6XUP - chains B and Q of the 6 polymer chains in the assembly; structure by X-ray diffraction, 1.90 A resolution.

# Chain B
Molecule: Piwi protein
Source organism: Archaeoglobus fulgidus
Notes: fragment: Arhaeoglobus fulgidus Argonaute protein
UniProtKB: A0A101DYI0 (A0A101DYI0_ARCFL); residue numbers follow UniProt; this construct covers 1-427
Amino-acid sequence (441 residues; each row starts with the number of its first residue; numbers below 1 keep their minus sign (Met-13 is residue -13)):
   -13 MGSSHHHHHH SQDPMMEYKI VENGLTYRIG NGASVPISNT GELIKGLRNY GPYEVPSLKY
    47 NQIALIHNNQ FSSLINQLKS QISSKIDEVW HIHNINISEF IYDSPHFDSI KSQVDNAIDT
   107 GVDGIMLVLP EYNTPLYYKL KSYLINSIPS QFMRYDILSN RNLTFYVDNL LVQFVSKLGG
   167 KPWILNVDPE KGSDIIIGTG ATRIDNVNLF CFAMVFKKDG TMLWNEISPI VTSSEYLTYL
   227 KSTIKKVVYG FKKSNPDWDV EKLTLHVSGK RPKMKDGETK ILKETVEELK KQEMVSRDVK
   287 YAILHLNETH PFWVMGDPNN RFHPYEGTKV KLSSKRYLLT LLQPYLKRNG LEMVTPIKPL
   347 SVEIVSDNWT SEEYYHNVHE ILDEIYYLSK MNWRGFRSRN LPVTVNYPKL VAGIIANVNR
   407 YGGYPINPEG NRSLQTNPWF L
Not modelled in the structure: -13 to 9, 302-309, 330-338
Construct notes: initiating methionine (-13); expression tag (-12 to 0)
Bound ions: Mg2+: Gln159, Leu427 (shared with 2 residues of chain P)

# Chain Q
Molecule: 14-nt DNA strand
Notes: fragment: oligodeoxyribonucleotide
Sequence (14 nucleotides; numbered 1 to 14; the number before each row is that of its first residue):
     1 ATCGTGGCCA CGAT
Not modelled in the structure: 1-7

# Interface between chain B and chain Q
Pairs across the interface (12; chain B residue first):
  Thr26(B) - DT14(Q)  hydrogen bond to the phosphate
  Gly27(B) - DT14(Q)  sugar contact
  Ile30(B) - DT14(Q)  base contact
  Arg147(B) - DG12(Q)  hydrogen bond to the base
  Arg147(B) - DA13(Q)  base contact
  Phe151(B) - DA13(Q)  base contact
  Phe151(B) - DT14(Q)  base contact
  Asp154(B) - DT14(Q)  hydrogen bond to the base
  Asn155(B) - DA13(Q)  base contact
  Asn155(B) - DT14(Q)  hydrogen bond to the base
  Arg383(B) - DA13(Q)  phosphate contact
  Arg383(B) - DT14(Q)  salt bridge to the phosphate
Other interface residues (no listed pair), chain B (10 interface residues in all): Tyr118, Phe382
Other interface residues (no listed pair), chain Q (5 interface residues in all): DC8, DC11

# Summary
The interface between chain B and chain Q involves 10 residues on one side and 5 on the other, with 4 hydrogen
bonds and 1 salt bridge. Polar pairs include Arg147(B)-DG12(Q), Asp154(B)-DT14(Q) and Asn155(B)-DT14(Q).
Gln159(B) and Leu427(B) coordinate Mg2+.
Chain B is Piwi protein (Archaeoglobus fulgidus) and chain Q is a 14-nt DNA strand; the structure,
Archaeoglobus fulgidus Argonaute protein with DNA oligoduplex 5'-pATCGTGGCCACGAT, was determined by X-ray
diffraction.
